PDB entry 7TFL | electron microscopy, 3.33 A resolution | chains A and I of the 7 polymer chains in the assembly

== Chain A ==
Molecule: Replication factor C subunit 1
Organism: Saccharomyces cerevisiae
UniProt: P38630 (RFC1_YEAST); residue numbers follow UniProt; this construct covers 1-861
Chain sequence (861 residues; numbered 1 to 861; the number before each row is that of its first residue):
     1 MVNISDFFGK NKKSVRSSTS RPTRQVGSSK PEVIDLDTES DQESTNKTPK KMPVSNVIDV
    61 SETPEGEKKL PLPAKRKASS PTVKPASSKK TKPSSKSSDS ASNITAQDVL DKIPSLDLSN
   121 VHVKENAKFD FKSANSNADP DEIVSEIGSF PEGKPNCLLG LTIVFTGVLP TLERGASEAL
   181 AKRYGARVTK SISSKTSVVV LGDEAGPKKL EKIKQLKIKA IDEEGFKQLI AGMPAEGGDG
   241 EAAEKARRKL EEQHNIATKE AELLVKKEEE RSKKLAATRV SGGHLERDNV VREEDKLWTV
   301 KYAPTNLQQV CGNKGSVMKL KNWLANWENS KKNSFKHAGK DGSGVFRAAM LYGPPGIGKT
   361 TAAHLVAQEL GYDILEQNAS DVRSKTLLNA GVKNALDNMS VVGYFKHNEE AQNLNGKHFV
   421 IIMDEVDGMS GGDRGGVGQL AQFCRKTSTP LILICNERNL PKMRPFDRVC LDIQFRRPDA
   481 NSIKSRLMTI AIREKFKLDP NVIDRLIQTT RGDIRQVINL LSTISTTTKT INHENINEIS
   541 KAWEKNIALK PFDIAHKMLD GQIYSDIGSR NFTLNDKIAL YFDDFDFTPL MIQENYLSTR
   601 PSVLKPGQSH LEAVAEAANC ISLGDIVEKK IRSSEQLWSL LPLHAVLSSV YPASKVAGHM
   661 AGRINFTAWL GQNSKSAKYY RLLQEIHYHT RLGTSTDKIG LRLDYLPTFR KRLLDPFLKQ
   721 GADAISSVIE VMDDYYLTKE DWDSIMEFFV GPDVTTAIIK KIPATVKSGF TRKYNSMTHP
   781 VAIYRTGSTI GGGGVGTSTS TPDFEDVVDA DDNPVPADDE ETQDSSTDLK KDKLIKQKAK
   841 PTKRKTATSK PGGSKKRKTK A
Not modelled in the structure: 1-291, 331-339, 377-416, 679-861
Curated features (UniProtKB/Swiss-Prot):
  - motif (Nuclear localization signal): Lys830 to Leu834, Lys855 to Lys860
  - binding site (ATP): Thr299, Cys311, Gly353 to Thr361, Asn456
  - modified residue: Thr38 (Phosphothreonine), Ser40 (Phosphoserine), Thr63 (Phosphothreonine)
  - mutagenesis: Asp427 (D427H: In cs mutant CDC44-2; causes cell cycle arrest), Gly436 (G436R: In cs mutant CDC44-3/4; causes cell cycle arrest), Gly512 (G512A: In cs mutant CDC44-9; no effect), Asp513 (D513N: In cs mutants CDC44-1/5/8 and CDC44-9; causes cell cycle arrest)
Bound ions: Mg2+: Thr360 (together with ATP-gamma-S)
Ligand contacts: ATP-gamma-S (AGS; phosphothiophosphoric acid-adenylate ester): Thr299, Val300, Tyr302, Ala303, Pro304, Val310, Cys311, Pro355, Gly356, Ile357, Gly358, Lys359, Thr360, Thr361, Glu425, Ile454, Asn456, Arg486, Ile514, Arg515, Ile518
Reported in the primary citation:
  - conformationally variable residues (helix shift, loop rearrangement): Asn535 to Ala548, Leu549, Lys550

== Chain I ==
Molecule: Template strand
Sequence (40 nucleotides; numbered 1 to 40; the number before each row is that of its first residue):
     1 TTTTTTTTTT TATGTACTCG TAGTGTCTGC TTTTTTTTTT
Not modelled in the structure: 1-8, 22-40

== How chain A and chain I interact ==
Contacting residue pairs (11):
  Asp586(A) with DT10(I), base contact
  Lys629(A) with DT11(I), phosphate contact
  Arg632(A) with DT10(I), base contact; DT11(I), sugar contact
  Ser634(A) with DA12(I), hydrogen bond to the phosphate
  Gln636(A) with DT11(I), hydrogen bond to the sugar; DA12(I), base contact
  Trp638(A) with DT11(I), base contact; DA12(I), base contact
  Trp669(A) with DT9(I), base contact
  Leu670(A) with DT9(I), base contact
Other interface residues (no listed pair), chain A (10 interface residues in all): Leu590, Ser633

== Summary ==
10 residues of chain A and 4 residues of chain I are in contact; the contacts include 2 hydrogen bonds. Among
the polar pairs are Gln636(A)-DT11(I) and Ser634(A)-DA12(I). Ligands of chain A: ATP-gamma-S. From UniProt: 12
ATP-binding residues and 4 mutagenesis sites on chain A. The paper reports conformational variability at
Asn535(A), Leu549(A) and Lys550(A).
Here chain A is Replication factor C subunit 1 (Saccharomyces cerevisiae) and chain I is Template strand.
Entry 7TFL (Atomic model of S. cerevisiae clamp loader RFC bound to DNA) was determined by electron microscopy
together with 7TFH, 7TFI, 7TFJ and 7TFK from the same study.
